8WU2 - chains A and B; structure by X-ray diffraction, 2.60 A resolution.

[Chain A (and B)]
Name: RNA polymerase
Source organism: Amblyomma virus GXTV108v
Notes: chain B of this document is another copy of the same molecule, construct and numbering; everything in this record applies to it too
UniProt: A0A4P2RZ45 (A0A4P2RZ45_9VIRU); numbering as in UniProt (aligned over 295-914)
Chain sequence (620 residues; numbered 295 to 914; the number before each row is that of its first residue):
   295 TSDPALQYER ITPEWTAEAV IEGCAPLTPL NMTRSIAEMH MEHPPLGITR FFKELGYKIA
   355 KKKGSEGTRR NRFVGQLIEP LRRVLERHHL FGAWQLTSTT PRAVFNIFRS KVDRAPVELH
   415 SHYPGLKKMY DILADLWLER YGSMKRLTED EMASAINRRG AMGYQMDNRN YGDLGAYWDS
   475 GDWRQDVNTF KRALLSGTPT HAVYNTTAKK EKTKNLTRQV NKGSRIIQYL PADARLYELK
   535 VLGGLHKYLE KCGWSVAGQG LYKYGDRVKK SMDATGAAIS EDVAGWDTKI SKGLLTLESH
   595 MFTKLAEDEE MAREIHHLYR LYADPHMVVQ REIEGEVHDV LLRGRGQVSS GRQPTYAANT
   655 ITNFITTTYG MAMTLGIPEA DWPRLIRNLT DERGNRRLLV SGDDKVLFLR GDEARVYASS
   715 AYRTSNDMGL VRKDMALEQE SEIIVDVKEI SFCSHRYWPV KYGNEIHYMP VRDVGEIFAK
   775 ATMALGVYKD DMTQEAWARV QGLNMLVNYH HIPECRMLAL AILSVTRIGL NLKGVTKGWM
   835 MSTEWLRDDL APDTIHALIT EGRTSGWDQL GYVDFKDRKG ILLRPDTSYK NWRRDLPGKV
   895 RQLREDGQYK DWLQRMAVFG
Not modelled in the structure: 295-306, 355-365, 503-519, 779-786, 825-838, 910-914 (chain B: 295-305, 355-366, 503-519, 777-785, 827-842, 912-914)
Modified positions: Mse326, Mse333, Mse335, Mse423, Mse438, Mse446, Mse456, Mse460, Mse566, Mse595, Mse605, Mse621, Mse665, Mse667, Mse722, Mse729, Mse763, Mse777, Mse799, Mse811 (selenomethionine; parent Met); Mse786, Mse834, Mse835, Mse910 (selenomethionine)
Small-molecule neighbours: selenium atom (SE): Pro807, Arg810, Mse811, Leu814, Tyr866

[Chain A / chain B interface]
Pairs across the interface (4):
  Glu855(A) - Thr442(B)
  Glu855(A) - Asp444(B)
  Gly856(A) - Thr442(B)
  Ser859(A) - Lys439(B)  hydrogen bond
Interface residues without a listed pair, chain A (4 interface residues in all): Thr858

[Summary]
Chain A and chain B form an interface of 4 and 3 residues respectively; the contacts include 1 hydrogen bond.
The hydrogen-bonded pair is Ser859(A)-Lys439(B). Bound to chain A: selenium atom.
Chain A and chain B are both RNA polymerase (Amblyomma virus GXTV108v); the structure, Crystal structure of
RNA-dependent RNA polymerases from Jingmen tick virus, was determined by X-ray diffraction (same publication
as 8WU3).
